4QUF - chains A and B of the 4 polymer chains in the assembly; structure by X-ray diffraction, 2.50 A resolution.

Chain A (and B):
Molecule: RE36324p
From: Drosophila melanogaster
Notes: chain B of this document is another copy of the same molecule, construct and numbering; everything in this record applies to it too
Reference sequence: Q7JXA8 (Q7JXA8_DROME); residues 19-85 here = UniProt positions 19-85
Chain sequence (68 residues; each row starts with the number of its first residue):
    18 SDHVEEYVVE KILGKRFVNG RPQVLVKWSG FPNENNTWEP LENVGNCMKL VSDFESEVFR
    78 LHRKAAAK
Unresolved in the structure: 18-21, 79-85 (chain B: 18-21, 85)
Differences from the reference sequence: expression tag (18)

Interface between chain A and chain B:
Residue-residue contacts (33):
  Lys32(A) - Glu72(B)  salt bridge
  Phe34(A) - Glu72(B)
  Phe34(A) - Phe76(B)  hydrophobic
  Gly37(A) - Ser73(B)  hydrogen bond (backbone-side chain)
  Arg38(A) - Lys66(B)
  Arg38(A) - Ser69(B)  hydrogen bond
  Arg38(A) - Asp70(B)  salt bridge
  Arg38(A) - Ser73(B)  hydrogen bond
  Pro39(A) - Ser69(B)
  Pro39(A) - Glu72(B)
  Pro39(A) - Ser73(B)
  Leu58(A) - Met65(B)  hydrophobic
  Leu58(A) - Glu72(B)
  Glu59(A) - Ser69(B)  hydrogen bond
  Gly62(A) - Gly62(B)
  Gly62(A) - Met65(B)
  Met65(A) - Leu58(B)
  Met65(A) - Gly62(B)
  Met65(A) - Met65(B)  hydrophobic
  Lys66(A) - Arg38(B)
  Lys66(A) - Glu59(B)
  Ser69(A) - Arg38(B)  hydrogen bond
  Ser69(A) - Pro39(B)
  Ser69(A) - Glu59(B)  hydrogen bond
  Asp70(A) - Arg38(B)  salt bridge
  Glu72(A) - Lys32(B)  salt bridge
  Glu72(A) - Phe34(B)
  Glu72(A) - Pro39(B)
  Glu72(A) - Leu58(B)
  Ser73(A) - Gly37(B)  hydrogen bond (side chain-backbone)
  Ser73(A) - Arg38(B)  hydrogen bond
  Ser73(A) - Pro39(B)
  Phe76(A) - Phe34(B)  hydrophobic
Also at the interface, not in a pair above, chain A (16 interface residues in all): Val68
Also at the interface, not in a pair above, chain B (17 interface residues in all): Val61, Val68

In short:
16 residues of chain A and 17 residues of chain B are in contact; the contacts include 8 hydrogen bonds and 4
salt bridges. Among the polar pairs are Lys32(A)-Glu72(B), Arg38(A)-Asp70(B) and Gly37(A)-Ser73(B).
Chain A and chain B are both RE36324p (Drosophila melanogaster); the structure, crystal structure of
chromodomain of Rhino with H3K9me3, was determined by X-ray diffraction, deposited together with 4QUC.
